PDB entry 6X2N | electron microscopy, 3.90 A resolution | chains I and J of the 9 polymer chains in the assembly

# Chain I
Protein: DNA-directed RNA polymerase subunit beta
Organism: Escherichia coli
Notes: EC 2.7.7.6
UniProtKB: P0A8V4 (RPOB_ECO57); residues 1-1342 here = UniProt positions 1-1342
Sequence (1342 residues; each row starts with the number of its first residue):
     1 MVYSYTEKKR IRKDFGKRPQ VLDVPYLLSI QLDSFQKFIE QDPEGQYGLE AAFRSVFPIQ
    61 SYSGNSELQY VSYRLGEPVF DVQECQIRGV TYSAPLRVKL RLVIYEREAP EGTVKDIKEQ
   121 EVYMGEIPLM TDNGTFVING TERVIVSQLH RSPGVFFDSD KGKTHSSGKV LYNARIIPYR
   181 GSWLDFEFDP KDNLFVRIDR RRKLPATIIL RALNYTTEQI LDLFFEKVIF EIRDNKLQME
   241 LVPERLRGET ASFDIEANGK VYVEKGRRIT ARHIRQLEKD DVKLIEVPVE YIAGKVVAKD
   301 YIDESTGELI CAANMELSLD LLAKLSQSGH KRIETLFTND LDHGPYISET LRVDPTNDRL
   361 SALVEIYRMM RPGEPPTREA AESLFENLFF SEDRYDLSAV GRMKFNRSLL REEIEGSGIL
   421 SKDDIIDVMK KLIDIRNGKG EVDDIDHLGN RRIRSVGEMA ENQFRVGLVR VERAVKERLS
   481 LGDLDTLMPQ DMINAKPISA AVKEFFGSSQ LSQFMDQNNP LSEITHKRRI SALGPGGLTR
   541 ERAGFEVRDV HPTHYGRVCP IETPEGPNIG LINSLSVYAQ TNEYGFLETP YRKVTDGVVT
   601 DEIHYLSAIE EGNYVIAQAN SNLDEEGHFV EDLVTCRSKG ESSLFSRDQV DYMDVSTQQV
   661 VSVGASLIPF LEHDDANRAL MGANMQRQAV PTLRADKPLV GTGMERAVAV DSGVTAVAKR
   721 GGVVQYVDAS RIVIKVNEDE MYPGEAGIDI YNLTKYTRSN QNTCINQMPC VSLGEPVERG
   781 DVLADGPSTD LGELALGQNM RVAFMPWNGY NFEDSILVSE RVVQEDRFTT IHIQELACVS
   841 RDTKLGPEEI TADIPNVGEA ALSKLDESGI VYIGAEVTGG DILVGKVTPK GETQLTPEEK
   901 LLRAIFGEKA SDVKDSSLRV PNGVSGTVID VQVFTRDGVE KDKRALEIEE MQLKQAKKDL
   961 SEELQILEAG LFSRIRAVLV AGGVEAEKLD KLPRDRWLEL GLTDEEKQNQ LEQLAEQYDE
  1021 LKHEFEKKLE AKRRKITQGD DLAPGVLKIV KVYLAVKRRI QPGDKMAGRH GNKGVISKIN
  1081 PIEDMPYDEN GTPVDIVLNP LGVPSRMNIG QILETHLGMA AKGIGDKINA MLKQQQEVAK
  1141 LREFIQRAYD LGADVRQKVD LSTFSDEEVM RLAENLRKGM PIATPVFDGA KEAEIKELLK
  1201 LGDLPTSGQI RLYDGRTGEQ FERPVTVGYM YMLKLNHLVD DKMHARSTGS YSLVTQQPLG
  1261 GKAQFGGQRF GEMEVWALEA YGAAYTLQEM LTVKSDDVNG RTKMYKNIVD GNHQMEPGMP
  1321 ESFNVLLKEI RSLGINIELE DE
Not modelled in the structure: 1, 891-914, 1342
Swiss-Prot annotation at these positions:
  - modified residue (N6-acetyllysine): Lys1022, Lys1200

# Chain J
Protein: DNA-directed RNA polymerase subunit beta'
Organism: Escherichia coli
Notes: EC 2.7.7.6
UniProtKB: A0A4S1NBU2 (A0A4S1NBU2_ECOLX); numbering as in UniProt (aligned over 1-1407)
Sequence (1407 residues; numbered 1 to 1407; the number before each row is that of its first residue):
     1 MKDLLKFLKA QTKTEEFDAI KIALASPDMI RSWSFGEVKK PETINYRTFK PERDGLFCAR
    61 IFGPVKDYEC LCGKYKRLKH RGVICEKCGV EVTQTKVRRE RMGHIELASP TAHIWFLKSL
   121 PSRIGLLLDM PLRDIERVLY FESYVVIEGG MTNLERQQIL TEEQYLDALE EFGDEFDAKM
   181 GAEAIQALLK SMDLEQECEQ LREELNETNS ETKRKKLTKR IKLLEAFVQS GNKPEWMILT
   241 VLPVLPPDLR PLVPLDGGRF ATSDLNDLYR RVINRNNRLK RLLDLAAPDI IVRNEKRMLQ
   301 EAVDALLDNG RRGRAITGSN KRPLKSLADM IKGKQGRFRQ NLLGKRVDYS GRSVITVGPY
   361 LRLHQCGLPK KMALELFKPF IYGKLELRGL ATTIKAAKKM VEREEAVVWD ILDEVIREHP
   421 VLLNRAPTLH RLGIQAFEPV LIEGKAIQLH PLVCAAYNAD FDGDQMAVHV PLTLEAQLEA
   481 RALMMSTNNI LSPANGEPII VPSQDVVLGL YYMTRDCVNA KGEGMVLTGP KEAERLYRSG
   541 LASLHARVKV RITEYEKDAN GELVAKTSLK DTTVGRAILW MIVPKGLPYS IVNQALGKKA
   601 ISKMLNTCYR ILGLKPTVIF ADQIMYTGFA YAARSGASVG IDDMVIPEKK HEIISEAEAE
   661 VAEIQEQFQS GLVTAGERYN KVIDIWAAAN DRVSKAMMDN LQTETVINRD GQEEKQVSFN
   721 SIYMMADSGA RGSAAQIRQL AGMRGLMAKP DGSIIETPIT ANFREGLNVL QYFISTHGAR
   781 KGLADTALKT ANSGYLTRRL VDVAQDLVVT EDDCGTHEGI MMTPVIEGGD VKEPLRDRVL
   841 GRVTAEDVLK PGTADILVPR NTLLHEQWCD LLEENSVDAV KVRSVVSCDT DFGVCAHCYG
   901 RDLARGHIIN KGEAIGVIAA QSIGEPGTQL TMRTFHIGGA ASRAAAESSI QVKNKGSIKL
   961 SNVKSVVNSS GKLVITSRNT ELKLIDEFGR TKESYKVPYG AVLAKGDGEQ VAGGETVANW
  1021 DPHTMPVITE VSGFVRFTDM IDGQTITRQT DELTGLSSLV VLDSAERTAG GKDLRPALKI
  1081 VDAQGNDVLI PGTDMPAQYF LPGKAIVQLE DGVQISSGDT LARIPQESGG TKDITGGLPR
  1141 VADLFEARRP KEPAILAEIS GIVSFGKETK GKRRLVITPV DGSDPYEEMI PKWRQLNVFE
  1201 GERVERGDVI SDGPEAPHDI LRLRGVHAVT RYIVNEVQDV YRLQGVKIND KHIEVIVRQM
  1261 LRKATIVNAG SSDFLEGEQV EYSRVKIANR ELEANGKVGA TYSRDLLGIT KASLATESFI
  1321 SAASFQETTR VLTEAAVAGK RDELRGLKEN VIVGRLIPAG TGYAYHQDRM RRRAAGEAPA
  1381 APQVTAEDAS ASLAELLNAG LGGSDNE
Not modelled in the structure: 1-15, 934-947, 1127-1134, 1374-1407
Sequence notes: conflict Val1384 (Met in A0A4S1NBU2)
Metal / ion sites: Zn2+ site 1: Cys70, Cys72, Cys85, Cys88; Mg2+: Asp460, Asp462, Asp464 (shared with 1 residue of chain R); Zn2+ site 2: Cys888, Cys895, Cys898

# How chain I and chain J interact
Pairs across the interface - 322 pairs, chain I then chain J:
  Phe545(I) - Leu788(J)  hydrophobic
  Phe545(I) - Arg933(J)
  Arg548(I) - Arg780(J)
  Asp549(I) - His777(J)  salt bridge
  Val550(I) - Pro750(J)
  Val550(I) - Phe773(J)  hydrophobic
  Val550(I) - His777(J)
  Pro552(I) - Pro750(J)
  Tyr555(I) - Val769(J)
  Tyr555(I) - Leu770(J)  hydrophobic
  Tyr555(I) - Phe773(J)
  Pro560(I) - Phe773(J)  hydrophobic
  Pro560(I) - Thr776(J)
  Pro560(I) - Arg780(J)  hydrogen bond (backbone-side chain)
  Ile561(I) - Tyr772(J)  hydrophobic
  Ile561(I) - Thr776(J)
  Ile561(I) - Arg780(J)
  Thr563(I) - Arg780(J)  hydrogen bond
  Glu565(I) - Leu783(J)
  Gly566(I) - Ala787(J)
  Asn573(I) - Arg780(J)
  Gln618(I) - Asn768(J)
  Gln618(I) - Leu770(J)
  Ala619(I) - Val769(J)  hydrophobic
  Asn620(I) - Asn768(J)
  Thr635(I) - Leu770(J)
  Thr657(I) - Val769(J)
  Val660(I) - Val769(J)  hydrophobic
  Val660(I) - Phe773(J)  hydrophobic
  Leu671(I) - Tyr772(J)
  Glu672(I) - Gly766(J)
  Glu672(I) - Leu767(J)  hydrogen bond (backbone-backbone)
  His673(I) - Phe763(J)  hydrogen bond (side chain-backbone)
  His673(I) - Arg764(J)  hydrogen bond (side chain-backbone)
  His673(I) - Glu765(J)  hydrogen bond (side chain-backbone)
  Asp674(I) - Phe763(J)
  Asp674(I) - Tyr772(J)
  Asp675(I) - Arg744(J)  salt bridge
  Asp675(I) - Tyr772(J)  hydrogen bond (backbone-side chain)
  Ala676(I) - Tyr772(J)
  Ala676(I) - Thr776(J)
  Ala676(I) - Ala779(J)  hydrophobic
  Asn677(I) - Ala779(J)
  Asn677(I) - Leu783(J)
  Ala679(I) - Tyr772(J)
  Leu680(I) - Leu783(J)  hydrophobic
  Phe804(I) - Ser638(J)  hydrogen bond (backbone-side chain)
  Pro806(I) - Asp505(J)
  Pro806(I) - Ala632(J)
  Pro806(I) - Ala633(J)
  Pro806(I) - Ala637(J)
  Asn808(I) - Pro359(J)
  Asn808(I) - Phe629(J)
  Asn808(I) - Ala633(J)
  Gly809(I) - Val357(J)
  Gly809(I) - Pro359(J)
  Gly809(I) - Phe629(J)
  Tyr810(I) - Val357(J)
  Tyr810(I) - Pro359(J)
  Phe812(I) - Val357(J)  hydrophobic
  Phe812(I) - Pro451(J)
  Phe812(I) - Ser503(J)
  Phe812(I) - Gln504(J)  hydrogen bond (backbone-side chain)
  Phe812(I) - Asp505(J)
  Phe812(I) - Phe629(J)  hydrophobic
  Glu813(I) - Asp460(J)
  Glu813(I) - Phe461(J)
  Glu813(I) - Gln504(J)  hydrogen bond (backbone-side chain)
  Asp814(I) - Asp462(J)
  Ser815(I) - Val357(J)
  Ser815(I) - Phe461(J)
  Lys844(I) - Tyr46(J)  hydrogen bond (side chain-backbone)
  Lys844(I) - Arg47(J)
  Lys844(I) - Phe49(J)
  Gln1061(I) - Lys445(J)
  Gly1063(I) - Val354(J)
  Gly1063(I) - Thr356(J)
  Gly1063(I) - Ala446(J)
  Lys1065(I) - Asp462(J)
  Lys1073(I) - Asp462(J)  salt bridge
  Val1075(I) - Val354(J)  hydrophobic
  Val1075(I) - Ile355(J)
  Val1075(I) - Thr356(J)
  Val1075(I) - Phe461(J)  hydrogen bond (backbone-backbone)
  Val1075(I) - Gly463(J)
  Ile1076(I) - Thr356(J)
  Ser1077(I) - Thr356(J)
  Ser1077(I) - Val357(J)
  Asn1099(I) - Gln504(J)
  Asn1099(I) - Asp505(J)
  Pro1100(I) - Ala637(J)
  Pro1100(I) - Val639(J)  hydrophobic
  Leu1101(I) - Gln504(J)
  Leu1101(I) - Asp505(J)
  Leu1101(I) - Leu508(J)  hydrophobic
  Leu1101(I) - Met725(J)  hydrophobic
  Leu1101(I) - Arg731(J)
  Pro1104(I) - Ile722(J)  hydrophobic
  Pro1104(I) - Met725(J)  hydrophobic
  Pro1104(I) - Gln736(J)
  Ser1105(I) - Arg731(J)  hydrogen bond
  Ser1105(I) - Gln736(J)
  Arg1106(I) - Arg731(J)
  Met1107(I) - Gln736(J)
  Met1107(I) - Gln739(J)
  Met1107(I) - Phe763(J)  hydrophobic
  Ile1109(I) - Ile641(J)  hydrophobic
  Ile1109(I) - Met644(J)  hydrophobic
  Ile1109(I) - Leu740(J)  hydrophobic
  Ile1112(I) - Val639(J)  hydrophobic
  Ile1112(I) - Ile641(J)
  Leu1113(I) - Ile641(J)  hydrophobic
  His1116(I) - Ile641(J)
  Phe1187(I) - Leu767(J)
  Phe1187(I) - Asn768(J)
  Phe1187(I) - Val769(J)  hydrophobic
  Phe1187(I) - Tyr772(J)  hydrophobic
  Glu1192(I) - Arg764(J)  salt bridge
  Lys1196(I) - Asp642(J)  salt bridge
  Ser1207(I) - Asp642(J)  hydrogen bond
  Gln1209(I) - Gly640(J)
  Gln1209(I) - Asp643(J)
  Phe1221(I) - Ala633(J)
  Phe1221(I) - Arg634(J)
  Glu1222(I) - Tyr512(J)
  Glu1222(I) - Tyr537(J)  hydrogen bond
  Glu1222(I) - Arg634(J)
  Glu1222(I) - Ser635(J)
  Glu1222(I) - Gly636(J)
  Arg1223(I) - Tyr512(J)
  Arg1223(I) - Gly636(J)
  Arg1223(I) - Phe719(J)  hydrogen bond (side chain-backbone)
  Arg1223(I) - Ser721(J)
  Arg1223(I) - Met724(J)
  Val1225(I) - Gly636(J)
  Val1225(I) - Ser638(J)
  Thr1226(I) - Ser638(J)  hydrogen bond (backbone-side chain)
  Thr1226(I) - Val639(J)  hydrogen bond (side chain-backbone)
  Thr1226(I) - Gly640(J)
  Val1239(I) - Val354(J)  hydrophobic
  Val1239(I) - Lys445(J)
  Asp1240(I) - Lys445(J)
  Lys1242(I) - Arg352(J)
  Lys1242(I) - Gln465(J)
  Met1243(I) - Arg352(J)
  Met1243(I) - Met372(J)  hydrophobic
  Met1243(I) - Lys445(J)
  His1244(I) - Gly351(J)
  His1244(I) - Arg352(J)  hydrogen bond (backbone-backbone)
  His1244(I) - Met372(J)
  Ala1245(I) - Ser350(J)
  Ala1245(I) - Gly351(J)
  Ala1245(I) - Met372(J)  hydrophobic
  Ala1245(I) - Glu375(J)
  Arg1246(I) - Asp348(J)  salt bridge
  Arg1246(I) - Tyr349(J)  hydrogen bond (backbone-backbone)
  Arg1246(I) - Ser350(J)  hydrogen bond (backbone-backbone)
  Arg1246(I) - Leu376(J)
  Ser1247(I) - Asp348(J)
  Ser1247(I) - Tyr349(J)  hydrogen bond (backbone-backbone)
  Ser1247(I) - Glu375(J)
  Thr1248(I) - Tyr349(J)
  Tyr1251(I) - Asp348(J)  hydrogen bond
  Leu1253(I) - Arg99(J)  hydrogen bond (backbone-side chain)
  Leu1253(I) - Pro251(J)  hydrophobic
  Val1254(I) - Arg99(J)  hydrogen bond (backbone-side chain)
  Val1254(I) - Leu249(J)
  Gln1256(I) - Arg99(J)
  Gln1257(I) - Asn341(J)  hydrogen bond (side chain-backbone)
  Gln1257(I) - Lys345(J)
  Pro1258(I) - Arg346(J)
  Pro1258(I) - Asp348(J)
  Leu1259(I) - Arg346(J)
  Gly1260(I) - Arg346(J)
  Phe1265(I) - Glu375(J)
  Gly1267(I) - Arg346(J)  hydrogen bond (backbone-side chain)
  Gly1267(I) - Val347(J)
  Gly1267(I) - Ser350(J)
  Gln1268(I) - Arg346(J)
  Gln1268(I) - Val347(J)  hydrogen bond (backbone-backbone)
  Gln1268(I) - Ser350(J)  hydrogen bond (backbone-side chain)
  Gln1268(I) - Gly351(J)  hydrogen bond (side chain-backbone)
  Gln1268(I) - Arg352(J)
  Arg1269(I) - Arg339(J)  hydrogen bond (side chain-backbone)
  Arg1269(I) - Gln340(J)  hydrogen bond (side chain-backbone)
  Arg1269(I) - Gly344(J)  hydrogen bond (side chain-backbone)
  Arg1269(I) - Lys345(J)
  Arg1269(I) - Arg346(J)
  Phe1270(I) - Gly344(J)
  Phe1270(I) - Lys345(J)  hydrogen bond (backbone-backbone)
  Phe1270(I) - Val347(J)  hydrophobic
  Phe1270(I) - His469(J)
  Glu1272(I) - Leu343(J)
  Glu1272(I) - Arg798(J)  salt bridge
  Met1273(I) - Thr428(J)
  Glu1274(I) - Asn424(J)
  Glu1274(I) - Arg425(J)
  Glu1274(I) - Ala426(J)
  Glu1274(I) - Thr428(J)
  Glu1274(I) - Ile434(J)
  Val1275(I) - Leu343(J)
  Trp1276(I) - Arg798(J)
  Trp1276(I) - Val801(J)
  Trp1276(I) - Val917(J)
  Trp1276(I) - Gln921(J)
  Ala1277(I) - Ile434(J)  hydrophobic
  Ala1277(I) - Gln921(J)
  Leu1278(I) - Met484(J)  hydrophobic
  Glu1279(I) - Ala914(J)
  Glu1279(I) - Leu1347(J)
  Glu1279(I) - Val1351(J)
  Ala1280(I) - Arg431(J)
  Ala1280(I) - Ile918(J)
  Ala1280(I) - Gln921(J)
  Tyr1281(I) - Arg431(J)  hydrogen bond (side chain-backbone)
  Tyr1281(I) - Leu432(J)
  Tyr1281(I) - Ile434(J)  hydrogen bond (side chain-backbone)
  Tyr1281(I) - Met484(J)  hydrophobic
  Tyr1281(I) - Asn489(J)  hydrogen bond
  Gly1282(I) - Leu483(J)
  Gly1282(I) - Gly1360(J)
  Gly1282(I) - Thr1361(J)  hydrogen bond (backbone-backbone)
  Ala1283(I) - Glu479(J)
  Ala1283(I) - Leu483(J)
  Ala1284(I) - Glu479(J)  hydrogen bond (backbone-side chain)
  Ala1284(I) - Ile1357(J)  hydrophobic
  Ala1284(I) - Thr1361(J)  hydrogen bond (backbone-side chain)
  Ala1284(I) - Gly1362(J)
  Tyr1285(I) - Glu475(J)
  Tyr1285(I) - Glu479(J)  hydrogen bond (backbone-side chain)
  Tyr1285(I) - Leu1356(J)  hydrophobic
  Tyr1285(I) - Thr1361(J)
  Thr1286(I) - Ala476(J)  hydrogen bond (side chain-backbone)
  Thr1286(I) - Glu479(J)  hydrogen bond (backbone-side chain)
  Leu1287(I) - Ile1357(J)  hydrophobic
  Gln1288(I) - Gly1354(J)
  Gln1288(I) - Arg1355(J)
  Gln1288(I) - Leu1356(J)
  Glu1289(I) - Pro471(J)
  Glu1289(I) - Leu472(J)  hydrogen bond (side chain-backbone)
  Glu1289(I) - Thr473(J)
  Glu1289(I) - Ala476(J)
  Met1290(I) - Val347(J)
  Leu1291(I) - Lys345(J)  hydrogen bond (backbone-side chain)
  Leu1291(I) - Val1351(J)
  Thr1292(I) - Gly1354(J)
  Lys1294(I) - Val347(J)
  Lys1294(I) - Asp348(J)  hydrogen bond (backbone-backbone)
  Lys1294(I) - Tyr349(J)
  Lys1294(I) - Val470(J)  hydrogen bond (side chain-backbone)
  Lys1294(I) - Leu472(J)
  Ser1295(I) - Lys345(J)
  Ser1295(I) - Arg346(J)
  Met1304(I) - Thr473(J)
  Tyr1305(I) - Tyr349(J)
  Tyr1305(I) - Pro379(J)  hydrophobic
  Tyr1305(I) - Tyr382(J)
  Tyr1305(I) - Ile394(J)
  Ile1308(I) - Pro379(J)
  Ile1308(I) - Phe380(J)
  Val1309(I) - Tyr382(J)  hydrophobic
  Val1309(I) - Gly383(J)
  His1313(I) - Phe380(J)
  His1313(I) - Leu472(J)
  His1313(I) - Thr473(J)
  His1313(I) - Leu474(J)
  His1313(I) - Gln477(J)
  Met1315(I) - Thr473(J)
  Gly1318(I) - Gly1354(J)
  Met1319(I) - Val1353(J)
  Pro1320(I) - Lys345(J)
  Pro1320(I) - Val1353(J)
  Ser1322(I) - Asn341(J)  hydrogen bond (side chain-backbone)
  Ser1322(I) - Leu342(J)
  Ser1322(I) - Lys345(J)
  Phe1323(I) - Ile20(J)  hydrophobic
  Phe1323(I) - Leu342(J)
  Phe1323(I) - Ile1352(J)  hydrophobic
  Val1325(I) - Arg99(J)
  Val1325(I) - Leu249(J)  hydrophobic
  Val1325(I) - Arg337(J)
  Leu1326(I) - Ile331(J)  hydrophobic
  Leu1326(I) - Phe338(J)  hydrophobic
  Leu1326(I) - Leu342(J)  hydrophobic
  Lys1328(I) - Glu100(J)
  Glu1329(I) - Leu327(J)
  Glu1329(I) - Met330(J)
  Glu1329(I) - Arg337(J)  salt bridge
  Arg1331(I) - Trp33(J)
  Ser1332(I) - Leu245(J)
  Ser1332(I) - Tyr269(J)
  Ser1332(I) - Leu327(J)
  Leu1333(I) - Trp115(J)  hydrophobic
  Leu1333(I) - Pro243(J)
  Leu1333(I) - Leu307(J)  hydrophobic
  Gly1334(I) - Ala25(J)
  Gly1334(I) - His113(J)
  Ile1335(I) - Ile22(J)  hydrophobic
  Ile1335(I) - Ala23(J)
  Ile1335(I) - Ala25(J)
  Ile1335(I) - Trp33(J)
  Ile1335(I) - Phe116(J)  hydrophobic
  Ile1335(I) - Ala1336(J)  hydrophobic
  Asn1336(I) - Ile22(J)
  Asn1336(I) - Ala23(J)  hydrogen bond (backbone-backbone)
  Asn1336(I) - Leu24(J)
  Asn1336(I) - Ala25(J)
  Asn1336(I) - Trp33(J)
  Ile1337(I) - Ile20(J)  hydrophobic
  Ile1337(I) - Lys21(J)
  Glu1338(I) - Ile20(J)
  Glu1338(I) - Lys21(J)  hydrogen bond (backbone-backbone)
  Leu1339(I) - Phe17(J)  hydrophobic
  Leu1339(I) - Ala19(J)
  Leu1339(I) - Ile20(J)  hydrophobic
  Glu1340(I) - Phe17(J)
  Glu1340(I) - Ala19(J)  hydrogen bond (backbone-backbone)
  Glu1340(I) - Lys21(J)
  Glu1340(I) - Arg1341(J)
  Asp1341(I) - Glu16(J)
  Asp1341(I) - Phe17(J)
  Asp1341(I) - Asp18(J)
Other interface residues (no listed pair), chain I (157 interface residues in all): Glu546, His551, His554, Glu562, Ile569, Gly570, Glu641, Trp807, Asn811, Arg841, Pro1062, Gly1074, Val1103, Thr1217, Gly1249, Thr1255, Gly1261, Gly1271, Asp1296, Glu1321, Ile1330
Other interface residues (no listed pair), chain J (178 interface residues in all): Met29, Met102, Val244, Pro246, Asp248, Asp256, Ser353, Gly358, Tyr360, Lys371, Lys378, Glu386, Leu422, His430, Gln448, Ala459, Ala467, Asn720, Lys749, Ser775, Ala784, Thr797, Met932, Leu1332, Tyr1365

# Overview
Chain I and chain J form an interface of 157 and 178 residues respectively; the contacts include 51 hydrogen
bonds and 8 salt bridges. Polar pairs include Asp549(I)-His777(J), Asp675(I)-Arg744(J) and
Lys1073(I)-Asp462(J). Cys70(J), Cys72(J), Cys85(J) and Cys88(J) form the Zn2+ site 1.
Here chain I is DNA-directed RNA polymerase subunit beta and chain J is DNA-directed RNA polymerase subunit
beta', both from Escherichia coli. Entry 6X2N (Mfd-bound E.coli RNA polymerase elongation complex - I state)
was determined by electron microscopy together with 6X26, 6X2F, 6X43, 6X4W, 6X4Y and 6X50 from the same study.
